Entry 5W9O (electron microscopy, 4.50 A resolution (low resolution: residue-level contacts below are approximate; hydrogen-bond / salt-bridge calls are withheld)); this record covers chains G and H of the 12 polymer chains in the assembly.

[Chain G]
Molecule: Spike glycoprotein
Organism: Middle East respiratory syndrome-related coronavirus
Notes: engineered mutation(s): V1060P, L1061P
UniProt: W5ZZF5 (W5ZZF5_9BETC); numbering as in UniProt (aligned over 1-1291)
Amino-acid sequence (1329 residues; each row starts with the number of its first residue):
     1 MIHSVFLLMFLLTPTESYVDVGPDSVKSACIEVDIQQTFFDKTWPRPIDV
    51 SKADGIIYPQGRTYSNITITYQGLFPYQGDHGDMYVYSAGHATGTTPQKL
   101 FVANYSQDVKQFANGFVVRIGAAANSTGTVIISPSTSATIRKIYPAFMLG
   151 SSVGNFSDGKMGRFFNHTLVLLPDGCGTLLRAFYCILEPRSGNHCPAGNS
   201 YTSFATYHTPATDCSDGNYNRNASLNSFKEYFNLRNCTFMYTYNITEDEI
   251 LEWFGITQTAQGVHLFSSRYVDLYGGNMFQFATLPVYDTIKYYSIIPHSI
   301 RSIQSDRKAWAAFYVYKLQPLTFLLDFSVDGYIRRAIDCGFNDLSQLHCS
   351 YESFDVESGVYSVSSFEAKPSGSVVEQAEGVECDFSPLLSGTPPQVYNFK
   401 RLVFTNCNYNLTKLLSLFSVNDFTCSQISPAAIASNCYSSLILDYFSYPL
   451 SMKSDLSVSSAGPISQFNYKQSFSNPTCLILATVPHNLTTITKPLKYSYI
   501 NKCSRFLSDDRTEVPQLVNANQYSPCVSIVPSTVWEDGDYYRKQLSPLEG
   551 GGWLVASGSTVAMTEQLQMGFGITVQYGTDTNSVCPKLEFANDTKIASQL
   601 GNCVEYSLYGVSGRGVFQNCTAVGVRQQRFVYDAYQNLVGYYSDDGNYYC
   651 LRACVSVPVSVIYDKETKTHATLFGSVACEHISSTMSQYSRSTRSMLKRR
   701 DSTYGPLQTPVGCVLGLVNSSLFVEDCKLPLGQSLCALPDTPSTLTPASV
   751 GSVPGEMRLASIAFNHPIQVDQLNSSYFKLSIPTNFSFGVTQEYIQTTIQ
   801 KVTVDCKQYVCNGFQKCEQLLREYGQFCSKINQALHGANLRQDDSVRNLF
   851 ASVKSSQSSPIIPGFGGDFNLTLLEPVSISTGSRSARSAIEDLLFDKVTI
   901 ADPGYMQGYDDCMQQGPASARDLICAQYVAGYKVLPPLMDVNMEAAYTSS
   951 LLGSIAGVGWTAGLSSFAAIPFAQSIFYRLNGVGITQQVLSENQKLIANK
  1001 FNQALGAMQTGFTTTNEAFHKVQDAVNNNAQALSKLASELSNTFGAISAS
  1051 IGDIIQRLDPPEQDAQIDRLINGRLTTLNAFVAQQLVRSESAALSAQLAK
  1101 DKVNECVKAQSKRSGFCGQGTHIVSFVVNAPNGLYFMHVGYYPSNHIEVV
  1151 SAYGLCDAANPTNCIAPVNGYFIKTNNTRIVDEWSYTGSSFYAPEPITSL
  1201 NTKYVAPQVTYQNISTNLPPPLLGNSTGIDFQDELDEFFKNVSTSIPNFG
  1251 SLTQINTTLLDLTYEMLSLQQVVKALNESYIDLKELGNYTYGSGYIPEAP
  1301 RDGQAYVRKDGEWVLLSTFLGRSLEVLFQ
Not modelled in the structure: 1-752, 878-885, 1224-1329
Disulfide bonds: Cys806-Cys828, Cys811-Cys817, Cys912-Cys925, Cys1106-Cys1117, Cys1156-Cys1164
Differences from the reference sequence: conflict Phe506 (Leu in W5ZZF5), Ala748 (Arg in W5ZZF5), Gly751 (Arg in W5ZZF5), Pro1060 (Val in W5ZZF5), Pro1061 (Leu in W5ZZF5); expression tag (1292-1329)

[Chain H]
Molecule: G4 vh
Organism: Mus musculus
Amino-acid sequence (233 residues; each row starts with the number of its first residue; a row labelled like 82A-82C holds insertion residues (82A, then the next letters in order)):
     1 QVQLQQSGPELVRPGVSVKISCKGSGYTFTDYAIHWVKQSHAKSLEWIGV
    51 FS
   52A T
    53 YYGNTNYNQKFKGRATMTVDKSSSTAYMEL
82A-82C ARL
    83 TSEDSAIYYCARKSYYVD
100A-100E YVDAM
   101 DYWGQGTSVTVSSASTTPPSVYPLAPGSAAQTNSMVTLGCLVKGYFPEPV
   151 TVTWNSGSLSSGVHTFPAVLQSDLYTLSSSVTVPSSTWPSETVTCNVAHP
   201 ASSTKVDKKIVPRDCGKGLEVLFQ
Not modelled in the structure: 111-224
Disulfide bonds: Cys22-Cys92

[Chain G / chain H interface]
Residue-residue contacts - 29 pairs, chain G then chain H:
  Val1149(G) with Tyr100A(H)
  Val1150(G) with Tyr100A(H)
  Lys1174(G) with Tyr100A(H)
  Thr1175(G) with Tyr97(H); Tyr100A(H)
  Asn1176(G) with Tyr97(H); Asp100(H); Tyr100A(H)
  Asn1177(G) with Tyr97(H)
  Thr1178(G) with Asp31(H); Tyr32(H); Ala33(H); Lys95(H); Ser96(H); Tyr97(H)
  Arg1179(G) with Thr30(H); Asp31(H); Ser52(H); Tyr53(H); Tyr54(H)
  Ile1180(G) with Lys95(H)
  Val1181(G) with Val50(H); Ser52(H); Asn56(H); Asn58(H); Lys95(H)
  Asp1182(G) with Asn58(H)
  Pro1196(G) with Tyr54(H)
  Asn1217(G) with Asn58(H)
Interface residues without a listed pair, chain G (14 interface residues in all): Glu1148
Interface residues without a listed pair, chain H (18 interface residues in all): Phe51, Thr57, Val99

[Overview]
Chain G and chain H form an interface of 14 and 18 residues respectively.
Here chain G is Spike glycoprotein (Middle East respiratory syndrome-related coronavirus) and chain H is G4 vh
(Mus musculus). Entry 5W9O (MERS S ectodomain trimer in complex with variable domain of neutralizing antibody
G4) was determined by electron microscopy, deposited together with 5VZR, 5W9H, 5W9I, 5W9J, 5W9K, 5W9L and 3
further entries.
